Entry 9CLW (electron microscopy, 3.19 A resolution); this record covers chains B and N of the 5 polymer chains in the assembly.

== Chain B ==
Name: Guanine nucleotide-binding protein G(I)/G(S)/G(T) subunit beta-1
Source organism: Homo sapiens
Reference sequence: P62873 (GBB1_HUMAN); numbering as in UniProt (aligned over 2-340)
Amino-acid sequence (376 residues; numbered -9 to 366; the number before each row is that of its first residue; numbers below 1 keep their minus sign (Met-9 is residue -9)):
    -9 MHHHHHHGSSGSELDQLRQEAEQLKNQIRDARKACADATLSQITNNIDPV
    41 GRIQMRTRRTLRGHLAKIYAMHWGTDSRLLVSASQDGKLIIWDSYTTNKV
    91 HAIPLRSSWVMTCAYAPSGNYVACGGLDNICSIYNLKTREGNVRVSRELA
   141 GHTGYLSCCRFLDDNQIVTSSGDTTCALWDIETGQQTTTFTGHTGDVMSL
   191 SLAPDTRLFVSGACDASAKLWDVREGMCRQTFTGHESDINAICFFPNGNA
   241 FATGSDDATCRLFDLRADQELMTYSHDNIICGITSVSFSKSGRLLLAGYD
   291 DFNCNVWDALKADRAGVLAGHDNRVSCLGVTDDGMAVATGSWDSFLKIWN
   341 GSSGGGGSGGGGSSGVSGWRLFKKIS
Disordered / not traced: -9 to 2, 344-366
Construct notes: initiating methionine (-9); expression tag (-8 to 1, 341-366)
Curated features (UniProtKB/Swiss-Prot):
  - modified residue: Ser2 (N-acetylserine), His266 (Phosphohistidine)
  - natural variant: Leu30 (L30F: In MRD42; uncertain significance), Arg52 (R52G: In MRD42), Gly64 (G64V: In MRD42), Asp76 (D76E: In MRD42; D76G: In MRD42), Gly77 (G77S: In MRD42), Lys78 (K78R: In MRD42), Ile80 (I80N: In MRD42; I80T: In MRD42), His91 (H91R: In MRD42; uncertain significance), Ala92 (A92T: In MRD42), Pro94 (P94S: In MRD42), Leu95 (L95P: In MRD42), Arg96 (R96L: In MRD42), 5 further natural variant entries in UniProt

== Chain N ==
Name: scFv16
Source organism: Mus musculus
Notes: antibody fragment or engineered binder
Amino-acid sequence (266 residues; numbered 2 to 267; the number before each row is that of its first residue):
     2 VQLVESGGGLVQPGGSRKLSCSASGFAFSSFGMHWVRQAPEKGLEWVAYI
    52 SSGSGTIYYADTVKGRFTISRDDPKNTLFLQMTSLRSEDTAMYYCVRSIY
   102 YYGSSPFDFWGQGTTLTVSAGGGGSGGGGSGGGGSADIVMTQATSSVPVT
   152 PGESVSISCRSSKSLLHSNGNTYLYWFLQRPGQSPQLLIYRMSNLASGVP
   202 DRFSGSGSGTAFTLTISRLEAEDVGVYYCMQHLEYPLTFGAGTKLELLEE
   252 NLYFQGASHHHHHHHH
Disordered / not traced: 121-136, 249-267
Disulfide bonds: Cys22-Cys96, Cys160-Cys230

== How chain B and chain N interact ==
Residue-residue contacts - 12 pairs, chain B then chain N:
  Arg68(B) with Tyr103(N)
  Leu69(B) with Tyr103(N), hydrophobic
  Val90(B) with Tyr102(N), hydrophobic; Tyr103(N), hydrophobic
  Arg129(B) with Val2(N); Arg98(N); Phe110(N)
  Glu130(B) with Gly26(N); Phe27(N); Ala28(N), hydrogen bond (backbone-backbone); Phe32(N)
  Gly131(B) with Phe32(N)
Interface residues without a listed pair, chain B (8 interface residues in all): Asp83, His91
Interface residues without a listed pair, chain N (11 interface residues in all): Ile100, Asp109

== Overview ==
8 residues of chain B and 11 residues of chain N are in contact, with 1 hydrogen bond. The hydrogen-bonded
pair Glu130(B)-Ala28(N) is a backbone contact.
Here chain B is Guanine nucleotide-binding protein G(I)/G(S)/G(T) subunit beta-1 (Homo sapiens) and chain N is
scFv16 (Mus musculus). Entry 9CLW (Cryo-EM structure of Gq-coupled FFA2 in complex with TUG-1375 and 4-CMTB)
was determined by electron microscopy (same publication as 9CM3, 9CM7 and 9NS9).
